5B6L - chains A and U; structure by X-ray diffraction, 2.80 A resolution.

# Chain A
Name: Putative serine protease HhoA
From: Synechocystis sp. PCC 6803 substr. Kazusa
Reference sequence: P72780 (HHOA_SYNY3); numbering as in UniProt (aligned over 56-394)
Amino-acid sequence (348 residues; numbered 55 to 402; the number before each row is that of its first residue):
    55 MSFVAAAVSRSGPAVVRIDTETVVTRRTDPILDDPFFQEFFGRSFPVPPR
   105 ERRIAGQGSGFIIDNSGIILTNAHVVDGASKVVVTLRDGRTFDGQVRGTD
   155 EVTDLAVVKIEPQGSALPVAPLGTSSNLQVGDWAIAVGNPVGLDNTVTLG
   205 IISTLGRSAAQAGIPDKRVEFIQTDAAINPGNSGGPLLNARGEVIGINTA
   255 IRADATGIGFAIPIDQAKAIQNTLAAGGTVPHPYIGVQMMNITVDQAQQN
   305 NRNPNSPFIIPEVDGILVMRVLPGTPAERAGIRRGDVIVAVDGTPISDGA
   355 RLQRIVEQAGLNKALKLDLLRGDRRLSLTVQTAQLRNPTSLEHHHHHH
Disordered / not traced: 55, 74-109, 135, 211-222, 256-260, 391-402
Sequence notes: expression tag (55, 395-402)

# Chain U
Name: Unk-unk-unk-unk-trp
From: Escherichia coli BL21(DE3)
Amino-acid sequence (5 residues; numbered 95 to 99; the number before each row is that of its first residue; X marks 4 residues of unknown identity (built as UNK)):
    95 XXXXW

# How chain A and chain U interact
Residue-residue contacts (8):
  Tyr-288(A) / Trp-99(U)  hydrophobic
  Ile-289(A) / Trp-99(U)
  Gly-290(A) / Trp-99(U)
  Val-291(A) / Trp-99(U)  hydrogen bond (backbone-side chain)
  Met-293(A) / Trp-99(U)  hydrophobic
  Leu-326(A) / Trp-99(U)
  Val-360(A) / Trp-99(U)  hydrophobic
  Leu-389(A) / Trp-99(U)
Also at the interface, not in a pair above, chain A (12 interface residues in all): Gln-292, Met-294, Asn-295, Gln-357

# Summary
Chain A and chain U form an interface of 12 and 1 residues respectively, with 1 hydrogen bond. The
hydrogen-bonded pair is Val-291(A)/Trp-99(U).
Chain A is Putative serine protease HhoA (Synechocystis sp. PCC 6803 substr. Kazusa) and chain U is
Unk-unk-unk-unk-trp (Escherichia coli BL21(DE3)); the structure, Structure of Deg protease HhoA from
Synechocystis sp. PCC 6803, was determined by X-ray diffraction together with 5GND from the same study.
